8UIF - chains A and B; structure by X-ray diffraction, 2.02 A resolution.

== Chain A (and B) ==
Name: 3C-like proteinase nsp5
Organism: Severe acute respiratory syndrome coronavirus 2
Notes: EC 3.4.22.69; chain B of this document is another copy of the same molecule, construct and numbering; everything in this record applies to it too
UniProtKB: P0DTD1 (R1AB_SARS2); residues 1-306 here correspond to UniProt positions 3264-3569 (UniProt number = residue number + 3263)
Chain sequence (306 residues; numbered 1 to 306; the number before each row is that of its first residue):
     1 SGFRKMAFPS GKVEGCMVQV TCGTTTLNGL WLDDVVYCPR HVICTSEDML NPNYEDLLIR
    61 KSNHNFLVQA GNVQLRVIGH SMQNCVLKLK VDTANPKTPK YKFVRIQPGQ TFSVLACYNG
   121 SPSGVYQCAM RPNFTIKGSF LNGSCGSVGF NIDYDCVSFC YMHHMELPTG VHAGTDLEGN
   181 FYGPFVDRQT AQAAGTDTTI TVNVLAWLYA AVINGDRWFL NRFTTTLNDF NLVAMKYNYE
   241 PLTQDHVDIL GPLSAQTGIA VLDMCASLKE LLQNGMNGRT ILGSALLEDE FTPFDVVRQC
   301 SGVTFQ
Unresolved in the structure: 302-306 (chain B: 306)
Small-molecule neighbours: A1ADS (N-[(benzyloxy)carbonyl]-4-fluoro-L-phenylalanyl-N-{(2R)-1-[(2S)-oxolan-2-yl]-3-[(3S)-2-oxooxolan-3-yl]propan-2-yl}-L-leucinamide): T25, T26, L27, H41, M49, F140, L141, N142, G143, S144, C145, H163, H164, M165, E166, L167, P168, H172, D187, R188, Q189, T190, A191, Q192
Curated features (UniProtKB/Swiss-Prot):
  - active site: H41 (For 3CL-PRO activity), C145 (Nucleophile)
  - site: Q306 (Cleavage)
  - cross-link (Glycyl lysine isopeptide (Lys-Gly)): K5 (interchain with G-Cter in ubiquitin), K90 (interchain with G-Cter in ubiquitin)

== Interface between chain A and chain B ==
Pairs across the interface - 86 pairs, chain A then chain B:
  S1(A) with G138(B); S139(B); F140(B), hydrogen bond (backbone-backbone); E166(B), hydrogen bond (backbone-side chain); G170(B); H172(B), hydrogen bond (backbone-side chain)
  G2(A) with G138(B); S139(B), hydrogen bond (backbone-side chain)
  F3(A) with G138(B)
  R4(A) with K5(B); Q127(B), hydrogen bond (side chain-backbone); C128(B); K137(B), hydrogen bond (side chain-backbone); S139(B); E290(B), salt bridge
  K5(A) with R4(B); Y126(B)
  M6(A) with G124(B); V125(B); S139(B)
  A7(A) with G124(B); V125(B), hydrogen bond (backbone-backbone)
  F8(A) with V125(B)
  P9(A) with S10(B); E14(B); P122(B); S123(B); G124(B)
  S10(A) with P9(B); S10(B), hydrogen bond (backbone-side chain); E14(B), hydrogen bond (backbone-side chain)
  G11(A) with G11(B); E14(B), hydrogen bond (backbone-side chain)
  E14(A) with P9(B); S10(B), hydrogen bond (side chain-backbone); G11(B), hydrogen bond (side chain-backbone)
  Y118(A) with G302(B); T304(B)
  S121(A) with T304(B)
  P122(A) with P9(B), hydrophobic; T304(B); F305(B), hydrogen bond (backbone-backbone)
  S123(A) with P9(B); R298(B); V303(B); T304(B); F305(B)
  G124(A) with M6(B); A7(B)
  V125(A) with M6(B); A7(B), hydrogen bond (backbone-backbone); F8(B); V125(B), hydrophobic
  Y126(A) with R4(B); K5(B); M6(B), hydrophobic
  Q127(A) with R4(B), hydrogen bond (backbone-side chain)
  C128(A) with R4(B)
  K137(A) with R4(B), hydrogen bond (backbone-side chain)
  G138(A) with S1(B); G2(B); F3(B)
  S139(A) with S1(B); G2(B), hydrogen bond (side chain-backbone); M6(B); Q299(B), hydrogen bond
  F140(A) with S1(B), hydrogen bond (backbone-backbone)
  L141(A) with Q299(B); C300(B); S301(B); G302(B)
  E166(A) with S1(B), hydrogen bond (side chain-backbone)
  G170(A) with S1(B)
  H172(A) with S1(B), hydrogen bond (side chain-backbone)
  T280(A) with L286(B)
  G283(A) with L286(B)
  A285(A) with A285(B), hydrophobic; L286(B), hydrophobic
  L286(A) with T280(B); G283(B); A285(B), hydrophobic
  E290(A) with R4(B), salt bridge
  Q299(A) with S139(B), hydrogen bond; L141(B)
  C300(A) with L141(B)
  S301(A) with L141(B)
Interface residues without a listed pair, chain A (41 interface residues in all): K12, L115, S284, R298
Interface residues without a listed pair, chain B (42 interface residues in all): L115, S284

== Overview ==
41 residues of chain A face 42 of chain B across their interface; the contacts include 22 hydrogen bonds and 2
salt bridges. Polar contacts include R4(A)-E290(B), S1(A)-E166(B) and S1(A)-H172(B). Ligands of chain A:
compound A1ADS.
Both chains are 3C-like proteinase nsp5 (Severe acute respiratory syndrome coronavirus 2). Entry 8UIF (Crystal
structure of SARS CoV-2 3CL protease in complex with GSK4365096A) was determined by X-ray diffraction (same
publication as 8UHO, 8UIA and 8ULD).
